PDB entry 4Y6Z | X-ray diffraction, 2.70 A resolution | chains V and W of the 34 polymer chains in the assembly

# Chain V
Protein: Proteasome subunit beta type-2
From: Saccharomyces cerevisiae (strain ATCC 204508 / S288c)
Notes: EC 3.4.25.1
UniProt: P25043 (PSB2_YEAST); residues 1-232 here correspond to UniProt positions 30-261 (UniProt number = residue number + 29)
Chain sequence (232 residues; each row starts with the number of its first residue):
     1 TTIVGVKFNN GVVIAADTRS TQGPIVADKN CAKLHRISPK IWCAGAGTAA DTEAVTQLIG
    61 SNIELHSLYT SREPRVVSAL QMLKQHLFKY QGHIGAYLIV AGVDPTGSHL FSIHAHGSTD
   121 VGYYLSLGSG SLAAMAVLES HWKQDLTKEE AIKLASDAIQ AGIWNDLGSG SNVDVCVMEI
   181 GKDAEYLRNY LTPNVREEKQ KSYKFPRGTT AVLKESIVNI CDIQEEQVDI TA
Not modelled in the structure: 223-232
UniProt features mapped onto this chain:
  - active site: Thr1 (Nucleophile)
Metal / ion sites: Mg2+: Ile163, Asp166, Ser169 (shared with 1 residue of chain L)

# Chain W
Protein: Proteasome subunit beta type-3
From: Saccharomyces cerevisiae (strain ATCC 204508 / S288c)
Notes: EC 3.4.25.1
UniProt: P25451 (PSB3_YEAST); residues 0-204 here correspond to UniProt positions 1-205 (UniProt number = residue number + 1)
Chain sequence (205 residues; numbered 0 to 204; the number before each row is that of its first residue; numbering starts at 0):
     0 MSDPSSINGG IVVAMTGKDC VAIACDLRLG SQSLGVSNKF EKIFHYGHVF LGITGLATDV
    60 TTLNEMFRYK TNLYKLKEER AIEPETFTQL VSSSLYERRF GPYFVGPVVA GINSKSGKPF
   120 IAGFDLIGCI DEAKDFIVSG TASDQLFGMC ESLYEPNLEP EDLFETISQA LLNAADRDAL
   180 SGWGAVVYII KKDEVVKRYL KMRQD
Not modelled in the structure: 0
UniProt features mapped onto this chain:
  - modified residue: Ser30 (Phosphoserine)
  - cross-link: Lys69 (Glycyl lysine isopeptide (Lys-Gly) (interchain with G-Cter in ubiquitin))
Metal / ion sites: Mg2+: Asp204 (shared with 3 residues of chain K)

# Interface between chain V and chain W
Pairs across the interface - 56 pairs, chain V then chain W:
  Ile25(V) with Asp143(W); Phe146(W), hydrophobic
  Val26(V) with Phe146(W)
  Ala27(V) with Asp130(W)
  Asp28(V) with Asp130(W); Glu131(W)
  Lys29(V) with Glu150(W), salt bridge
  Ala49(V) with Cys128(W), hydrophobic
  Ala50(V) with Tyr95(W); Ile126(W), hydrophobic; Cys128(W)
  Asp51(V) with Tyr95(W), hydrogen bond; Arg98(W), salt bridge
  Ala54(V) with Tyr95(W)
  Tyr90(V) with Phe99(W), hydrophobic
  His93(V) with Arg98(W), hydrogen bond (backbone-side chain); Phe99(W)
  Ile94(V) with Phe99(W), hydrophobic
  Arg196(V) with Glu150(W), salt bridge
  Lys199(V) with Glu150(W); Ser151(W), hydrogen bond (side chain-backbone); Tyr153(W), hydrogen bond (side chain-backbone)
  Ser202(V) with Glu154(W), hydrogen bond
  Tyr203(V) with Ser151(W); Leu152(W), hydrophobic
  Lys204(V) with Glu154(W); Asp161(W)
  Phe205(V) with Gln168(W)
  Arg207(V) with Glu160(W); Asp161(W), salt bridge
  Gly208(V) with Glu164(W), hydrogen bond (backbone-side chain)
  Thr209(V) with Glu164(W)
  Thr210(V) with Glu164(W), hydrogen bond; Ser167(W); Gln168(W), hydrogen bond; Leu199(W)
  Ala211(V) with Leu199(W); Lys200(W), hydrogen bond (backbone-backbone)
  Val212(V) with Phe163(W), hydrophobic; Tyr198(W)
  Leu213(V) with Tyr198(W), hydrogen bond (backbone-backbone); Leu199(W); Lys200(W)
  Lys214(V) with Arg197(W); Tyr198(W), hydrogen bond (backbone-backbone)
  Glu215(V) with Lys196(W); Arg197(W), salt bridge
  Ser216(V) with Val195(W); Lys196(W), hydrogen bond (backbone-backbone)
  Ile217(V) with Val194(W)
  Val218(V) with Val194(W), hydrogen bond (backbone-backbone); Lys196(W)
  Asn219(V) with His44(W)
  Ile220(V) with Gly46(W); Val194(W), hydrophobic
  Asp222(V) with Lys74(W), salt bridge
Interface residues without a listed pair, chain V (36 interface residues in all): Gln22, Thr48, Pro206
Interface residues without a listed pair, chain W (38 interface residues in all): Phe49, Asp124, Gly127, Ser142, Glu158, Leu171, Tyr187, Glu193

# Summary
Chain V and chain W form an interface of 36 and 38 residues respectively, with 13 hydrogen bonds and 6 salt
bridges. Polar contacts include Lys29(V)-Glu150(W), Asp51(V)-Arg98(W) and Arg196(V)-Glu150(W). Curated
annotation (UniProt) lists active-site residue Thr1(V) on chain V.
Chain V is Proteasome subunit beta type-2 and chain W is Proteasome subunit beta type-3, both from
Saccharomyces cerevisiae (strain ATCC 204508 / S288c); the structure, Yeast 20S proteasome in complex with
Ac-PAL-ep, was determined by X-ray diffraction together with 4Y69, 4Y6A, 4Y6V, 4Y70, 4Y74, 4Y75 and 34 further
entries from the same study.
